Entry 3QYT (X-ray diffraction, 2.80 A resolution); this record covers chain A.

# Chain A
Name: Serotransferrin
Organism: Homo sapiens
UniProt: P02787 (TRFE_HUMAN); residues 1-679 here correspond to UniProt positions 20-698 (UniProt number = residue number + 19)
Chain sequence (679 residues; row label = number of the first residue in the row):
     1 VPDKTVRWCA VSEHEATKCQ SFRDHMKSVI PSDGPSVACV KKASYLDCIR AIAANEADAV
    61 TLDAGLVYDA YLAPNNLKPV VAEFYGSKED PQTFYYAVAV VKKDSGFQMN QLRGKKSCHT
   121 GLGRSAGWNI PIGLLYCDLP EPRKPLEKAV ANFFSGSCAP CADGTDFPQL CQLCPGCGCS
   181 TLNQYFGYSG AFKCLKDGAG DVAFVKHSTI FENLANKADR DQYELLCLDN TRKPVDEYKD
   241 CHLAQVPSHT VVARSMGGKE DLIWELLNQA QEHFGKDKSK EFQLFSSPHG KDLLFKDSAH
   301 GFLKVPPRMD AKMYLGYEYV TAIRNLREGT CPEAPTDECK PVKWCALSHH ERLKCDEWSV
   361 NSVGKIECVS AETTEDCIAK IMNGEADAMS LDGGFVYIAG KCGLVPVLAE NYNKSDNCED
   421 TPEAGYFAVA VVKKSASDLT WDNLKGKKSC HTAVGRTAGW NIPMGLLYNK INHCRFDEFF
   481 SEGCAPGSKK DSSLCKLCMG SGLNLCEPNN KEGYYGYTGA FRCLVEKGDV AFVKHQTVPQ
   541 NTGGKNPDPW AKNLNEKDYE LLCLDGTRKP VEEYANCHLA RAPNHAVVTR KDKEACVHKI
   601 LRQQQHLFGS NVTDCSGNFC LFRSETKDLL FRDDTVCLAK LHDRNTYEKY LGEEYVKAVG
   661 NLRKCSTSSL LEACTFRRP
Disulfide bonds: Cys9-Cys48, Cys19-Cys39, Cys118-Cys194, Cys137-Cys331, Cys158-Cys174, Cys161-Cys179, Cys171-Cys177, Cys227-Cys241, Cys339-Cys596, Cys345-Cys377, Cys355-Cys368, Cys402-Cys674, Cys418-Cys637, Cys450-Cys523, Cys474-Cys665, Cys484-Cys498, Cys495-Cys506, Cys563-Cys577, Cys615-Cys620
Covalently attached groups: N-acetylglucosamine (NAG) linked to Asn413, Asn611
Ion coordination: Fe ion site 1: Tyr95, Tyr188 (together with carbonate ion, sulfate ion); Fe ion site 2: Asp392, Tyr426, Tyr517, His585 (together with carbonate ion)
Ligand contacts:
  - carbonate ion (CO3), molecule 1: Tyr95, Thr120, Arg124, Ser125, Ala126, Gly127, Tyr188
  - carbonate ion (CO3), molecule 2: Asp392, Tyr426, Thr452, Arg456, Thr457, Ala458, Gly459, Tyr517, His585
UniProt features mapped onto this chain:
  - binding site (Fe(3+)): Asp63, Tyr95, Tyr188, His249, Asp392, Tyr426, Tyr517, His585
  - binding site (hydrogencarbonate): Thr120, Arg124, Ala126, Gly127, Thr452, Arg456, Ala458, Gly459
  - modified residue: Arg23 (Dimethylated arginine), Ser370 (Phosphoserine), Ser666 (Phosphoserine)
  - glycosylation: Ser32 (O-linked (GalNAc...) serine), Asn413 (N-linked (GlcNAc...) (complex) asparagine), Asn472 (N-linked (GlcNAc...) asparagine), Asn611 (N-linked (GlcNAc...) (complex) asparagine)
What the authors report for this chain:
  - Fe ion coordination: Tyr95, Tyr188
  - conformationally variable residues (domain motion, side-chain flip): Asp63, Lys206, His249, Arg678
  - binding site for carbonate ion: Arg124
  - post-translational modification sites: Asn413, Asn611
  - contacts within the chain: Arg308-Asp376 (salt bridge), Lys312-Glu385 (salt bridge), Phe94-Phe676 (hydrophobic contact), Leu303-Phe676 (hydrophobic contact), Pro306-Phe676 (hydrophobic contact), Tyr314-Arg677 (hydrogen bond), Leu315-Arg677 (hydrogen bond), Gln245-Arg677 (hydrogen bond), Thr93-Arg678 (hydrogen bond), Pro91-Arg678 (hydrogen bond), Gln92-Arg678 (hydrogen bond)

# In short
Ligands of chain A: carbonate ion. N-acetylglucosamine is covalently linked to Asn413 and Asn611. The Fe ion
site 1 is built by Tyr95 and Tyr188. Curated annotation (UniProt) lists 8 Fe3+-binding residues and 8
hydrogencarbonate-binding residues. From the paper: a binding site for carbonate ion at Arg124; Fe ion
coordination by Tyr95 and Tyr188.
Chain A is Serotransferrin (Homo sapiens); the structure, Diferric bound human serum transferrin, was
determined by X-ray diffraction together with 4H0W from the same study.
